Entry 6ZI3 (X-ray diffraction, 2.08 A resolution); this record covers chain A.

== Chain A ==
Molecule: Cytochrome P-450
Organism: Streptomyces antibioticus
UniProtKB: Q59819 (Q59819_STRAT); numbering as in UniProt (aligned over 11-407)
Amino-acid sequence (407 residues; row label = number of the first residue in the row):
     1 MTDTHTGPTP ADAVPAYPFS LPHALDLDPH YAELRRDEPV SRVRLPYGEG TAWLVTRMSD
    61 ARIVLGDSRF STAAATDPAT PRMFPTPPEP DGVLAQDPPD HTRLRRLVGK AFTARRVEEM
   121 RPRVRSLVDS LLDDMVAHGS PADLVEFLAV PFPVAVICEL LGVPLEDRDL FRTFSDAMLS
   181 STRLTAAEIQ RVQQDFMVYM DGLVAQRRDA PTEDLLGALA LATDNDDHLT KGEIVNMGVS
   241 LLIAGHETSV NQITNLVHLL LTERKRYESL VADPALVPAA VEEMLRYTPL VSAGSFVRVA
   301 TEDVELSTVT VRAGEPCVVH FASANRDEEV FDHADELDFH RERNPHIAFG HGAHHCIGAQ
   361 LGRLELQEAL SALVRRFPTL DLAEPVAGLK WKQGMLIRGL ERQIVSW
Disordered / not traced: 1-10
Sequence notes: initiating methionine (1); expression tag (2-10)
Bound ions: heme Fe near Cys356 (its only coordinating residue here)
Ligand contacts:
  - 6-deoxyerythronolide b (DEB): Met83, Phe84, Leu94, Met178, Leu179, Ser240, Ile243, Ala244, Thr248, Val291, Ser295, Phe296, Leu396, Ile397
  - heme (HEM): Val93, Leu94, His101, Arg105, Phe112, Ile157, Met237, Ser240, Leu241, Ala244, Gly245, Thr248, Gln252, Leu285, Leu290, Phe296, Arg298, Phe321, Ala348, Phe349, Gly350, Ala353, His354, Cys356, Ile357, Gly358, Leu361, Gly362, Leu366
  - alpha-L-rhamnopyranose (RAM): Glu89, Gly92, Val93, Leu94, Met178, Gln193, Asn236, Val239, Ser240, Ile243
Reported in the primary citation:
  - binding site for alpha-L-rhamnopyranose: Glu89, Gly92, Met178, Gln193, Asn236, Val239, Ser240, Ile243

== In short ==
Bound to chain A: heme, 6-deoxyerythronolide b and alpha-L-rhamnopyranose. The paper reports a binding site
for alpha-L-rhamnopyranose at Glu89, Gly92 and Met178 among others.
Chain A is Cytochrome P-450 (Streptomyces antibioticus); the structure, Crystal structure of OleP-6DEB bound
to L-rhamnose, was determined by X-ray diffraction, deposited together with 6ZHZ, 6ZI2 and 6ZI7.
